9IMP - chains A and E of the 6 polymer chains in the assembly; structure by X-ray diffraction, 2.87 A resolution.

[Chain A (and E)]
Protein: Partitioning defective 3 homolog
From: Rattus norvegicus
Notes: chain E of this document is another copy of the same molecule, construct and numbering; everything in this record applies to it too
UniProtKB: Q9Z340 (PARD3_RAT); residue numbers follow UniProt; this construct covers 580-685
Amino-acid sequence (112 residues; row label = number of the first residue in the row):
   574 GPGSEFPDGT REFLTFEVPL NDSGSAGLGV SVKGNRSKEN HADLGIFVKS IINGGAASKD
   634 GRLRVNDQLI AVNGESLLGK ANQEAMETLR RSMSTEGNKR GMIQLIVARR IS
Not modelled in the structure: 574-579, 596-600, 668-673 (chain E: 574-580, 594-597, 669-674)
Differences from the reference sequence: expression tag (574-579)

[Chain A / chain E interface]
Contacting residue pairs (29; chain A residue first):
  E585(A) - E585(E)
  F586(A) - E585(E)
  F586(A) - F586(E)  hydrogen bond (backbone-backbone)
  L587(A) - R584(E)
  L587(A) - E585(E)
  L587(A) - F586(E)
  L587(A) - I684(E)  hydrophobic
  T588(A) - G582(E)
  T588(A) - T583(E)
  T588(A) - R584(E)  hydrogen bond (backbone-backbone)
  T588(A) - F586(E)
  T588(A) - A681(E)
  F589(A) - G582(E)
  E590(A) - L617(E)
  P592(A) - N613(E)
  L593(A) - N613(E)  hydrogen bond (backbone-side chain)
  D595(A) - E612(E)
  D595(A) - N613(E)
  R635(A) - D581(E)  hydrogen bond (side chain-backbone)
  R635(A) - T583(E)
  N646(A) - G652(E)
  G647(A) - G652(E)
  G674(A) - N613(E)  hydrogen bond (backbone-side chain)
  M675(A) - A615(E)  hydrophobic
  M675(A) - L617(E)  hydrophobic
  Q677(A) - Q641(E)
  Q677(A) - L651(E)
  I679(A) - F586(E)  hydrophobic
  I679(A) - L651(E)  hydrophobic
Interface residues without a listed pair, chain A (17 interface residues in all): D633
Interface residues without a listed pair, chain E (18 interface residues in all): S610, H614, D616

[Overview]
17 residues of chain A and 18 residues of chain E are in contact, with 5 hydrogen bonds. Polar pairs include
L593(A)-N613(E), R635(A)-D581(E) and G674(A)-N613(E).
Chain A and chain E are both Partitioning defective 3 homolog (Rattus norvegicus); the structure, The complex
of PDZ3 and PBM, was determined by X-ray diffraction.
